PDB entry 6K7X | electron microscopy, 3.27 A resolution | chains C and B of the 16 polymer chains in the assembly

# Chain C (and B)
Name: Calcium uniporter protein, mitochondrial
Organism: Homo sapiens
Notes: chain B of this document is another copy of the same molecule, construct and numbering; everything in this record applies to it too
UniProt: Q8NE86 (MCU_HUMAN); residue numbers follow UniProt; this construct covers 73-348
Amino-acid sequence (276 residues; each row starts with the number of its first residue):
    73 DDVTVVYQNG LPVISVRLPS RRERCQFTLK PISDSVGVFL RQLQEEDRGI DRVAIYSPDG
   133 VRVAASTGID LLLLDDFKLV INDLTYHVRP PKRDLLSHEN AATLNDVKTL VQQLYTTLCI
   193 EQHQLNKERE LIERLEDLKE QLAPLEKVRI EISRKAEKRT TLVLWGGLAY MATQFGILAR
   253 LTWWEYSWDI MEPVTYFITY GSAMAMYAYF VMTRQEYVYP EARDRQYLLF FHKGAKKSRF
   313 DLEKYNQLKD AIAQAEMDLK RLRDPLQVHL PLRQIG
Ion coordination: Ca2+: E264 (shared with 1 residue of chain A; E264(B) of chain B; 1 residue of chain D)
Residues lining bound ligands:
  - PLX ((9R,11S)-9-({[(1S)-1-hydroxyhexadecyl]oxy}methyl)-2,2-dimethyl-5,7,10-trioxa-2lambda~5~-aza-6lambda~5~-phosphaoctacosane-6,6,11-triol), molecule 1: L234, V235, L236, G238, G239, Y242, M243, S274, A277, M278, Y281, Y289, Y291, A294, Q298, F302
  - PLX, molecule 2: F247, W255, W256
  - PLX, molecule 3: F269, I270, G273, S274
  - PLX, molecule 4: A275, Y279, E288
Curated features (UniProtKB/Swiss-Prot):
  - region: T285 to V290 (Juxtamembrane helix)
  - motif: W260 to Y268 (Selectivity filter)
  - binding site (Ca(2+)): E264
  - modified residue: S92 (Phosphoserine), C97 (S-glutathionyl cysteine), K332 (N6-acetyllysine)
  - mutagenesis: S92 (S92A: Decreased MCU current; when associated with A-57; S92A: Impairs calcium uptake, but has no effect on oligomerization and interaction with MICU1 and MICU2), C97 (C97A: Abolished glutathionylation in response to reactive oxygen species), D123 (D123R: No effect on calcium uptake in presence of high concentrations of calcium. Abolished dimerization of MCU), K180 (K180A: No effect on calcium uptake, oligomerization and interaction with MICU1 and MICU2), C191 (C191A: Does not affect glutathionylation in response to reactive oxygen species), L240 (L240W: Abolished calcium uptake), A241 (A241W: Abolished interaction with EMRE/SMDT1 and calcium uptake), G248 (G248W: Abolished calcium uptake), E257 (E257A: According to a report, inhibits calcium uptake. According to a subsequent report, does not affect greatly calcium uptake; E257S: Does not affect greatly calcium uptake), S259 (S259A: Does not inhibit calcium uptake. Strongly reduced sensitivity to ruthenium red inhibition; S259R: Prevents entrance of calcium into the pore), W260 (W260A/F/Y: Abolished mitochondrial calcium uptake), D261 to E264 (Dominant negative (DN) mutant; inhibits calcium uptake. Inhibits calcium channel activity ...), 14 further mutagenesis entries in UniProt
From the paper describing this entry:
  - binding site for cardiolipin: R297

# Chain C / chain B interface
Residue-residue contacts (26; chain C residue first):
  L182(C) with T189(B)
  L186(C) with L186(B), hydrophobic; T189(B)
  T189(C) with L182(B); L186(B); T189(B)
  L190(C) with L186(B), hydrophobic
  E193(C) with D178(B)
  L197(C) with H170(B)
  E200(C) with S169(B); H170(B), hydrogen bond (side chain-backbone)
  R201(C) with E171(B), salt bridge
  I204(C) with I104(B), hydrophobic; L168(B); S169(B)
  E205(C) with S105(B)
  E208(C) with P103(B); I104(B)
  E212(C) with K102(B), salt bridge
  L338(C) with H170(B), hydrogen bond (backbone-side chain)
  Q339(C) with L167(B); H170(B)
  P343(C) with R345(B)
  R345(C) with R345(B)
  Q346(C) with P343(B); R345(B)
Interface residues without a listed pair, chain C (23 interface residues in all): T181, Q185, I192, K211, E264, G348
Interface residues without a listed pair, chain B (20 interface residues in all): L83, Q185, L190, E264, H341

# In short
23 residues of chain C and 20 residues of chain B are in contact; the contacts include 2 hydrogen bonds and 2
salt bridges. Polar contacts include R201(C)-E171(B), E212(C)-K102(B) and E200(C)-H170(B). Ligands of chain C:
4 copies of compound PLX. The paper reports a binding site for cardiolipin at R297(C).
Chain C and chain B are both Calcium uniporter protein, mitochondrial (Homo sapiens); the structure, Human
MCU-EMRE complex, was determined by electron microscopy together with 6K7Y from the same study.
